5JPV - chains A and B; structure by X-ray diffraction, 1.90 A resolution.

# Chain A (and B)
Name: Asialoglycoprotein receptor 1
Source organism: Homo sapiens
Notes: chain B of this document is another copy of the same molecule, construct and numbering; everything in this record applies to it too
Reference sequence: P07306 (ASGR1_HUMAN); residues 147-290 here correspond to UniProt positions 148-291 (UniProt number = residue number + 1)
Chain sequence (145 residues; row label = number of the first residue in the row):
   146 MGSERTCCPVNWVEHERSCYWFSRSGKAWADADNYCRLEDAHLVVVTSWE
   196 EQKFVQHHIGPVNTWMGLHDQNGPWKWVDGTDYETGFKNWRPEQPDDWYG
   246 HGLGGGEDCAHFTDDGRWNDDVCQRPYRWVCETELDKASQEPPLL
Unresolved in the structure: 146-152, 281-290
Construct notes: expression tag (146)
Disulfide bonds: Cys153-Cys164, Cys181-Cys276, Cys254-Cys268
Ion coordination: Ca2+ site 1: Val190, Glu196, Glu277; Ca2+ site 2: Asp215, Asp242, Glu252, Asp253; Ca2+ site 3: Gln239, Asp241, Glu252, Asn264, Asp265 (together with beta-D-galactopyranose)
From the paper describing this entry:
  - binding site for beta-D-galactopyranose: Trp243

# Chain A / chain B interface
Pairs across the interface (19; chain A residue first):
  Arg169(A) - Gly247(B)
  Ser170(A) - Gly247(B)
  Ser170(A) - Leu248(B)
  Gly171(A) - Leu248(B)  hydrogen bond (backbone-backbone)
  Gly171(A) - Gln269(B)  hydrogen bond (backbone-side chain)
  Lys172(A) - Gln269(B)
  Gly247(A) - Arg169(B)
  Gly247(A) - Ser170(B)
  Gly247(A) - Arg273(B)  hydrogen bond (backbone-side chain)
  Leu248(A) - Ser170(B)
  Leu248(A) - Gly171(B)  hydrogen bond (backbone-backbone)
  Leu248(A) - Pro271(B)
  Gln269(A) - Gly171(B)  hydrogen bond (side chain-backbone)
  Gln269(A) - Lys172(B)
  Gln269(A) - Pro271(B)
  Pro271(A) - Leu248(B)
  Pro271(A) - Gln269(B)
  Pro271(A) - Pro271(B)
  Arg273(A) - Gly247(B)  hydrogen bond (side chain-backbone)
Interface residues without a listed pair, chain A (13 interface residues in all): Ala173, Gly249, Arg270, Tyr272
Interface residues without a listed pair, chain B (13 interface residues in all): Ala173, Gly249, Arg270, Tyr272

# Overview
Chain A and chain B each contribute 13 residues to their interface, with 6 hydrogen bonds. Polar contacts
include Gly171(A)-Gln269(B), Gly247(A)-Arg273(B) and Gly171(A)-Leu248(B). Val190(A), Glu196(A) and Glu277(A)
coordinate Ca2+ site 1. Asp215(A), Asp242(A), Glu252(A) and Asp253(A) form the Ca2+ site 2. The paper reports
a binding site for beta-D-galactopyranose at Trp243(A).
Both chains are Asialoglycoprotein receptor 1 (Homo sapiens). Entry 5JPV (Efficient targeting of the
asialoglycoprotein receptor by polyvalent display of a compact galactoseamine mimic) was determined by X-ray
diffraction (same publication as 5JQ1).
